PDB entry 9CM2 | electron microscopy, 5.01 A resolution (low resolution: residue-level contacts below are approximate; hydrogen-bond / salt-bridge calls are withheld) | chains J and Z of the 4 polymer chains in the assembly

[Chain J]
Molecule: Hexon protein
Organism: Human adenovirus 6
UniProtKB: B2ZWX4 (B2ZWX4_ADE06); residues 1-963 here = UniProt positions 1-963
Amino-acid sequence (963 residues; row label = number of the first residue in the row):
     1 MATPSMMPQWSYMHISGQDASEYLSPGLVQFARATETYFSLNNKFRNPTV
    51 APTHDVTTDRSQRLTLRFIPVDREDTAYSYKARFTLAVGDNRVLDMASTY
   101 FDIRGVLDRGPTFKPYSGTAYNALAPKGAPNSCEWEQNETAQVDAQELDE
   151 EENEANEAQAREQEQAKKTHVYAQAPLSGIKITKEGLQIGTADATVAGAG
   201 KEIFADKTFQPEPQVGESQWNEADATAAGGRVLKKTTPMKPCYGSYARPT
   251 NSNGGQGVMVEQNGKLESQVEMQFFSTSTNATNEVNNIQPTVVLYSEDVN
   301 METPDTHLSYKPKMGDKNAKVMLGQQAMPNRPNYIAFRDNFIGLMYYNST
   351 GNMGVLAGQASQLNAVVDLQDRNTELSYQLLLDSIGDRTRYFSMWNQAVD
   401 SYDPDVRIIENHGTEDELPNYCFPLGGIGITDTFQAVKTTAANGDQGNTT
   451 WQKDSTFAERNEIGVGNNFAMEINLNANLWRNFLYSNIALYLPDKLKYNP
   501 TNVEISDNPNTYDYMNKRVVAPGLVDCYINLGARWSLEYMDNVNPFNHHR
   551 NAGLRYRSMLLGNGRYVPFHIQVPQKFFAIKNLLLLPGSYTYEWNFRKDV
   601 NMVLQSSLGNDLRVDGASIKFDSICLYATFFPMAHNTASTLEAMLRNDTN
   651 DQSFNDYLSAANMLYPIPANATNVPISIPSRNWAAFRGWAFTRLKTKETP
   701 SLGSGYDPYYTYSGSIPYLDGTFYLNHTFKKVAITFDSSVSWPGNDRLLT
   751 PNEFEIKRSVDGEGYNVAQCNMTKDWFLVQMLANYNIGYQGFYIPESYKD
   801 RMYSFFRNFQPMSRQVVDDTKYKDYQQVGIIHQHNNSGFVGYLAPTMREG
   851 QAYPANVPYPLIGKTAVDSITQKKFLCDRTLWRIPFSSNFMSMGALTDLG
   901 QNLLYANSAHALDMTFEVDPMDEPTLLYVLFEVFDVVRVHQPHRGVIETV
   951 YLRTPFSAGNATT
Disordered / not traced: 1-4, 140-165, 962-963

[Chain Z]
Molecule: Coagulation factor X
Organism: Homo sapiens
Notes: EC 3.4.21.6
UniProtKB: P00742 (FA10_HUMAN); residues -39 to 448 here correspond to UniProt positions 1-488 (UniProt number = residue number + 40)
Amino-acid sequence (488 residues; row label = number of the first residue in the row; numbers below 1 keep their minus sign (Met-39 is residue -39)):
   -39 MGRPLHLVLLSASLAGLLLLGESLFIRREQANNILARVTRANSFLEEMKK
    11 GHLERECMEETCSYEEAREVFEDSDKTNEFWNKYKDGDQCETSPCQNQGK
    61 CKDGLGEYTCTCLEGFEGKNCELFTRKLCSLDNGDCDQFCHEEQNSVVCS
   111 CARGYTLADNGKACIPTGPYPCGKQTLERRKRSVAQATSSSGEAPDSITW
   161 KPYDAADLDPTENPFDLLDFNQTQPERGDNNLTRIVGGQECKDGECPWQA
   211 LLINEENEGFCGGTILSEFYILTAAHCLYQAKRFKVRVGDRNTEQEEGGE
   261 AVHEVEVVIKHNRFTKETYDFDIAVLRLKTPITFRMNVAPACLPERDWAE
   311 STLMTQKTGIVSGFGRTHEKGRQSTRLKMLEVPYVDRNSCKLSSSFIITQ
   361 NMFCAGYDTKQEDACQGDSGGPHVTRFKDTYFVTGIVSWGEGCARKGKYG
   411 IYTKVTAFLKWIDRSMKTRGLPKAKSHAPEVITSSPLK
Disordered / not traced: -39 to 0, 137-189, 431-448
Modified / non-standard residues: Glu6, Glu7, Glu14, Glu16, Glu19, Glu20, Glu25, Glu26, Glu29, Glu32, Glu39 (gamma-carboxy-glutamic acid; CGU)
UniProt features mapped onto this chain:
  - region (O-glycosylated at one site): Ser143 to Tyr163, Ser436 to Ser445
  - active site (Charge relay system): His236, Asp282, Ser379
  - modified residue: Glu6 (4-carboxyglutamate), Glu7 (4-carboxyglutamate), Glu14 (4-carboxyglutamate), Glu16 (4-carboxyglutamate), Glu19 (4-carboxyglutamate), Glu20 (4-carboxyglutamate), Glu25 (4-carboxyglutamate), Glu26 (4-carboxyglutamate), Glu29 (4-carboxyglutamate), Glu32 (4-carboxyglutamate), Glu39 (4-carboxyglutamate), Asp63 (3R: -3-hydroxyaspartate)
  - glycosylation: Thr159 (O-linked (GalNAc...) threonine), Thr171 (O-linked (GalNAc...) threonine), Asn181 (N-linked (GlcNAc...) asparagine), Asn191 (N-linked (GlcNAc...) asparagine)
Cystine bridges: Cys17-Cys22, Cys50-Cys61, Cys55-Cys70, Cys72-Cys81, Cys89-Cys100, Cys96-Cys109, Cys111-Cys124, Cys132-Cys302, Cys201-Cys206, Cys221-Cys237, Cys350-Cys364, Cys375-Cys403
Metal / ion sites: Ca2+ site 1: Glu6, Arg15; Ca2+ site 2: Glu7, Glu29; Ca2+ site 3: Glu16, Glu26, Glu29; Ca2+ site 4: Glu26, Glu29

[How chain J and chain Z interact]
Residue-residue contacts - 4 pairs, chain J then chain Z:
  Thr279(J) with Glu19(Z)
  Ile430(J) with Lys9(Z)
  Thr431(J) with Lys9(Z)
  Asp432(J) with Lys10(Z)
Other interface residues (no listed pair), chain Z (4 interface residues in all): Arg15

[In short]
The chain J/chain Z interface involves 4 residues from each chain. The Ca2+ site 1 is built by Glu6(Z) and
Arg15(Z). Glu7(Z) and Glu29(Z) form the Ca2+ site 2. Curated annotation (UniProt) lists 3 active-site residues
on chain Z.
Chain J is Hexon protein (Human adenovirus 6) and chain Z is Coagulation factor X (Homo sapiens); the
structure, Cryo-EM model derived from localized reconstruction of human adenovirus 6-hexon-FX complex at 4.3A
resolution, was determined by electron microscopy together with 9CLI, 9CLN, 9CLS, 9CM9 and 9CMO from the same
study.
